Entry 9M4F (electron microscopy, 2.82 A resolution); this record covers chains B and R of the 25 polymer chains in the assembly.

Chain B:
Molecule: PsaB
Source organism: Tribonema minus
Chain sequence (734 residues; row label = number of the first residue in the row):
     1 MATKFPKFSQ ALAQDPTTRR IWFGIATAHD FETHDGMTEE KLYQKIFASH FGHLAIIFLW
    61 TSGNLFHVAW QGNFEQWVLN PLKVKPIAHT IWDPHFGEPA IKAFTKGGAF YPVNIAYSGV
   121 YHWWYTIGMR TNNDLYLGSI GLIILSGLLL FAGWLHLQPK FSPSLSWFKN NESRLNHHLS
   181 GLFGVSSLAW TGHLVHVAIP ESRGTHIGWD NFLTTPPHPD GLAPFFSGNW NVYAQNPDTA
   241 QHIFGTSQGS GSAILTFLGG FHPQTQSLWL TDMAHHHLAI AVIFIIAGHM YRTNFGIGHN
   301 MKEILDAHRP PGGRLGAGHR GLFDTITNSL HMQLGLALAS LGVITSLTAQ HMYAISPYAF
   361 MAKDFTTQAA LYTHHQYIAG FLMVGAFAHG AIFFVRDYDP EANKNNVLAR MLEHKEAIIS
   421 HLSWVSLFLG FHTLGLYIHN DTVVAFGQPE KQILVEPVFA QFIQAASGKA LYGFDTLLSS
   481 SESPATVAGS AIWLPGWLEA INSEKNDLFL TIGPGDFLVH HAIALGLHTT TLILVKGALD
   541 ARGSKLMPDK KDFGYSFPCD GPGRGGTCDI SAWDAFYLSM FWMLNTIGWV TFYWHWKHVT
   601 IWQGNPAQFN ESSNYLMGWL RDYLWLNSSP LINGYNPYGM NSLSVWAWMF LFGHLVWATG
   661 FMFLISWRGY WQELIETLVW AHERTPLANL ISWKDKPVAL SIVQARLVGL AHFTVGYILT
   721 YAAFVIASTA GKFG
Disordered / not traced: 1
Bound ions: chlorophyll a Mg (32 sites), coordinated by His29, His50, His53, His67, His89, Asp93, His95, His156, His177, His178, His193, His196, His275, His276, His277, His289 and 16 more; 4Fe-4S cluster Fe: Cys559, Cys568 (shared with 2 residues of chain A)
Small-molecule neighbours:
  - beta-carotene (BCR), molecule 1: Ile21, Ile25, Ile691
  - beta-carotene (BCR), molecule 2: Gly52, Ile56, Leu59, Leu150
  - beta-carotene (BCR), molecule 3: Leu54, Ile57, Phe58, Trp60, Gly181, Leu182, Val185, Ser186
  - beta-carotene (BCR), molecule 4: Phe58, Thr61, Leu65, Trp123, Trp124, Ile127, Met129, Gly138, Leu142, Trp209, Phe212, Leu213
  - beta-carotene (BCR), molecule 5: Leu188, Leu222, Phe225, Val282, Ile285, Ile286, His289, Ile297
  - beta-carotene (BCR), molecule 6: Phe225, Phe226, Trp230, Val282
  - beta-carotene (BCR), molecule 7: Met332, Gly335, Leu336, Ala339, Val343, Met383, Ala386, Phe387, Gly390, Ala391, Phe393, Phe394, Leu408, Ala538
  - beta-carotene (BCR), molecule 8: Phe387, Met411, Ile418, Val535, Leu539
  - beta-carotene (BCR), molecule 9: Phe428, His432, Leu436, Ile453, Phe517, His521
  - beta-carotene (BCR), molecule 10: Trp648, Met649, Phe652, Trp671, Ile675, Leu678
  - chlorophyll a (CLA), molecule 1: Phe5, Phe8, Gly24, Ile25, Ala28, His29, Phe31, His34, Lys45, Ser49, His53, Ile56
  - chlorophyll a (CLA), molecule 2: Thr18, Ile21, Trp22, Ile675, Leu678, Val679, His682, Ile691, Ser692, Trp693, Lys694, Asp695, Pro697, Val698
  - chlorophyll a (CLA), molecule 3: Trp22, Phe652, Leu655, Val656, Thr659, Phe663, Leu700, Val708, Ala711, His712, Val715
  - chlorophyll a (CLA), molecule 4: Ile25, Ala26, Thr27, Ala28, His29, Asp30, His331, Leu334, Leu338, Phe381, Leu382, Val384, Gly385, Ala388, His389, Ile392, Arg396, Tyr555, Trp573, Phe576, Met580, Phe652, Val715, Leu719
  - chlorophyll a (CLA), molecule 5: His29, Phe31, Glu32, Tyr43, Ile46, Ser49, His50, His53, Leu54, Ile57, Phe168, Arg174, His178, Leu182, Phe183, Leu330, His331, Gln333, Leu334, Ala337, Leu338, Leu341
  - chlorophyll a (CLA), molecule 6: His29, His53, Ile56, Ile57, Trp60, Leu341, Ile378, Phe381, Leu382
  - chlorophyll a (CLA), molecule 7: Phe47, Phe51, Leu148, Phe151, Ala152, Leu155, His156, Lys160, Phe161, Pro163, Trp167
  - chlorophyll a (CLA), molecule 8: Phe47, His50, Phe51, Leu54, Trp123, Trp167, Phe168, Asn170, Ser173, Arg174, His177, His178, Gly181, Leu182, Phe183, Tyr358
  - chlorophyll a (CLA), molecule 9: Ile56, Leu59, Trp60, Ser62, Gly63, Phe66, His67, Trp70, Gln71, His89, Thr90, Trp92, Ile143
  - chlorophyll a (CLA), molecule 10: Ile56, Trp60, Asn64, His67, Val68, Ala88, His89, Asn114, Ile115, Ala116, Tyr117, Ser118, Val120, Val645, Trp646, Met649
  - chlorophyll a (CLA), molecule 11: Ile57, Phe58, Trp60, Thr61, Ser118, Gly119, Val120, Trp123, Ser186, Ala189, Leu341, Ile344, Thr345, Thr348, Met352, Tyr358, Met361, Leu371, His374, His375, Ile378, Leu382
  - chlorophyll a (CLA), molecule 12: Trp60, Asn64, Tyr117, Ser118, Val120, Ala370, Leu371, Thr373, His374, Tyr377, Ile378, Phe381, Trp646, Met649, Ile718, Leu719, Tyr721, Ala722, Val725, Ile726
  - chlorophyll a (CLA), molecule 13: His89, Thr90, Ile91, Trp92, Asp93, Pro94, His95, Phe96, Phe104, Asn114, Ser644, Val645, Trp648
  - chlorophyll a (CLA), molecule 14: Trp92, Pro94, His95
  - chlorophyll a (CLA), molecule 15: Trp123, Thr126, Ile127, Phe183, Ser186, Ser187, Trp190, Leu194, Leu268, Met273, His276, His277, Ile280, Ile344, Leu347, Thr348, His351, Met352, Pro357, Tyr358
  - chlorophyll a (CLA), molecule 16: Ile127, Gly128, Met129, Asp134, Leu137, Gly138, Ser186, Ala189, Trp190, Gly192, His193, His196, Val197, Glu201, Ile207, Gly208, Trp209, Phe212
  - chlorophyll a (CLA), molecule 17: Trp167, Asn170, Ser173, His177, Thr293, Asn294, Phe295
  - chlorophyll a (CLA), molecule 18: Asn171, Arg174, Leu175, His178, Leu179, Phe183, Ile280, Ile283, Phe284, Met301, Leu305, Phe323, Ile326, Leu336, Ala337, Ser340, Ile344
  - chlorophyll a (CLA), molecule 19: Leu175, Leu179, Phe183, Ile283, Phe284, Ala287, Met290, Tyr291, Met301, Ile304, Leu305
  - chlorophyll a (CLA), molecule 20: Asn176, His177, Ser180, Gly181, Val185, Ile285, His289, Tyr291, Thr293, Phe295, Ile297
  - chlorophyll a (CLA), molecule 21: Leu188, Ala189, Thr191, Gly192, Val195, His196, Phe212, Leu213, Thr214, Thr215, Pro216, Pro217, His218, Gly221, Leu222, Phe225, Phe226, Tyr233, Ile254, Leu255, Leu278
  - chlorophyll a (CLA), molecule 22: Phe225, Phe226, Ser227, Gly228, Trp230
  - chlorophyll a (CLA), molecule 23: Phe225, Gly228, Trp230, Asn231, Tyr233, Ala234, Leu255, Phe257, His275, Leu278, Ala279, Val282, Ile492, Trp493
  - chlorophyll a (CLA), molecule 24: Thr256, Phe257, Gly259, Gly260, Leu268, Asp272, Met273, His275, His276, Ala279, Ile280, Ile283, His351, Ile355, Trp493, Trp497
  - chlorophyll a (CLA), molecule 25: Ile286, His289, Met290, Ile297, Gly298, His299
  - chlorophyll a (CLA), molecule 26: Met290, His299, Glu303, Ile304, Ala307, His308
  - chlorophyll a (CLA), molecule 27: Ile304, Leu305, His308, Leu315, His319, Leu322, Ile326, Met332, Val407, Leu408, Met411
  - chlorophyll a (CLA), molecule 28: Ala307, His308, Arg309, Pro310, Pro311, Arg314, Leu315, His319
  - chlorophyll a (CLA), molecule 29: Arg314, Leu315, Val407, Arg410, Met411, Glu413, His414, Ala417, Ile418, His421
  - chlorophyll a (CLA), molecule 30: Leu336, Ser340, Val343, Leu347, Gln350, His351, Tyr353, Ala354, Ile355, Trp497, Leu508, Phe509
  - chlorophyll a (CLA), molecule 31: Val343, Ser346, Leu347, Gln350, Gln376, Gly380, Met383, Phe387, Leu527, Thr530, Thr531, Leu534, Met583, Thr586, Ile587
  - chlorophyll a (CLA), molecule 32: Gln350, Tyr353, Tyr372, Phe459, Ala460, Ile463, Gln464, Phe509, Leu510, Ile512, His520, Ile523, Leu527, Val590, Tyr593, Trp594, Lys597
  - chlorophyll a (CLA), molecule 33: Ala417, His421, Trp424
  - chlorophyll a (CLA), molecule 34: Ile418, Leu422, Val425, Ala524, Leu527, His528, Thr531
  - chlorophyll a (CLA), molecule 35: Ser420, His421, Ser423, Trp424, Leu427, Phe431
  - chlorophyll a (CLA), molecule 36: Ser423, Ser426, Leu427, Gly430, Phe431, Leu434, Leu525, Thr529, Leu532, Ile533, Leu578, Phe581, Trp582
  - chlorophyll a (CLA), molecule 37: Trp424, Leu427, Phe428, Phe431, His432
  - chlorophyll a (CLA), molecule 38: Val425, Phe428, Leu429, Glu456, Pro457, Val458, Phe459, Ala460, Asp516, Phe517, His520, His521, Ala524, His528
  - chlorophyll a (CLA), molecule 39: His432, Gly435, Leu436, Ile438, His439, Thr442, Val443, Phe446, Lys451, Ile453
  - chlorophyll a (CLA), molecule 40: Thr433, Leu434, Tyr437, Val519, Ala522, Leu525, Asn585, Gly588, Trp589, Phe592, Leu616, Trp619, Leu624, Ser628, Ile632, Phe650, His654, Trp657, Phe713, Tyr717, Thr720, Tyr721, Phe724
  - chlorophyll a (CLA), molecule 41: Leu434, Ile438, Asp441, Leu525, Phe581, Trp582, Asn585, Trp589, Leu616, Leu620, Trp657, Phe713
  - chlorophyll a (CLA), molecule 42: Val458, Phe459, Phe462
  - chlorophyll a (CLA), molecule 43: Phe462, Ile463, Ala466, Ser467, Leu477, Leu478, Trp493, Trp497, Phe509
  - chlorophyll a (CLA), molecule 44: Leu477, Pro484, Ala485, Ala488, Gly489, Ile492, Trp493
  - chlorophyll a (CLA), molecule 45: Leu620, Leu624, Trp625, Trp657
  - chlorophyll a (CLA), molecule 46: Trp648, Leu651, Phe652, His654, Leu655, Trp657, Ala658
  - chlorophyll a (CLA), molecule 47: Leu655, Ala658, Thr659, Phe661, Met662, Ile665, Tyr670, Trp671, Leu674
  - chlorophyll a (CLA), molecule 48: Leu678, Ala681, His682, Thr685, Ala688, Ile691
  - chlorophyll a (CLA), molecule 49: Trp680, Ala681, Arg684, Thr685, Pro686
  - chlorophyll a (CLA), molecule 50: Pro686, Leu687, Ala688, Leu690, Ile691
  - phylloquinone (PQN): Trp22, Ile25, Met662, Phe663, Ser666, Trp667, Arg668, Trp671, Ile675, Val698, Ala699, Leu700, Ser701, Ala705
  - 4Fe-4S cluster (SF4): Cys559, Gly561, Pro562, Thr567, Cys568, Trp667, Ile702, Arg706

Chain R:
Molecule: PsaR
Source organism: Tribonema minus
Chain sequence (87 residues; each row starts with the number of its first residue):
     1 MTEDTYWEGK APPSKVLGPV VSQIPSPALG VISLICLGVG TYSVHESNIF HTLTADTINP
    61 GYIIGSLLTP VAWGTHVASW IQKQNGK
Disordered / not traced: 1-4, 86-87
Bound ions: chlorophyll a Mg site 1 near His45 (its only coordinating residue here); chlorophyll a Mg site 2 near His76 (its only coordinating residue here)
Small-molecule neighbours:
  - beta-carotene (BCR): Asn48, Leu53, Ile58, Ile63, Ser66
  - chlorophyll a (CLA), molecule 1: Thr5, Trp7, Val16, Leu17, Val21, Pro70, Val71, Trp73, Gly74, Thr75, Val77, Ala78, Ile81
  - chlorophyll a (CLA), molecule 2: Trp7, Pro12, Val77, Trp80, Ile81
  - chlorophyll a (CLA), molecule 3: Val16, Leu17, Gly18, Pro19, Val21, Trp73
  - chlorophyll a (CLA), molecule 4: Thr41, Val44, His45, Ile49, Phe50
  - chlorophyll a (CLA), molecule 5: Thr54, Ala55, Ile58, Pro60, Ile63, Ile64
  - chlorophyll a (CLA), molecule 6: Trp73, His76, Val77, Trp80
  - Diadinoxanthin (DD6; (3S,3'R,5R,6S,7cis)-7',8'-didehydro-5,6-dihydro-5,6-epoxy-beta,beta-carotene-3,3'-diol): Gly30, Ser33, Leu34, Leu37, Val44, Ser66, Leu67, Thr69, Pro70, Ala72, Trp73, His76

Chain B / chain R interface:
Contacting residue pairs (23):
  Asn231(B) with Ala55(R); Asp56(R), hydrogen bond
  Glu303(B) with Thr5(R), hydrogen bond (backbone-side chain)
  Asp306(B) with Thr5(R); Tyr6(R)
  Ala307(B) with Thr5(R); Trp7(R), hydrogen bond (backbone-side chain)
  Arg309(B) with Tyr6(R); Trp7(R); Glu8(R)
  Pro311(B) with Trp7(R), hydrophobic; Gly9(R); Lys10(R), hydrogen bond (backbone-side chain)
  Ala317(B) with Tyr6(R)
  Arg320(B) with Tyr6(R), hydrogen bond
  Val487(B) with Thr52(R)
  Ala488(B) with Asn48(R); Thr52(R)
  Ser490(B) with Thr52(R)
  Ala491(B) with Thr52(R); Leu53(R); Thr54(R)
  Ile492(B) with Leu53(R)
Interface residues without a listed pair, chain B (14 interface residues in all): Gly312

Summary:
14 residues of chain B face 12 of chain R across their interface; the contacts include 5 hydrogen bonds. Among
the polar pairs are Asn231(B)-Asp56(R), Glu303(B)-Thr5(R) and Ala307(B)-Trp7(R). 4 chlorophyll a molecules and
one beta-carotene molecule are bound between chain B and chain R.
Here chain B is PsaB and chain R is PsaR, both from Tribonema minus. Entry 9M4F (Photosystem I from the
eukaryotic filamentous algae) was determined by electron microscopy.
